Entry 5H2Y (X-ray diffraction, 2.00 A resolution); this record covers chains A and B.

Chain A (and B):
Protein: Diaminopimelate epimerase
Source organism: Corynebacterium glutamicum (strain ATCC 13032 / DSM 20300 / JCM 1318 / LMG 3730 / NCIMB 10025)
Notes: EC 5.1.1.7; chain B of this document is another copy of the same molecule, construct and numbering; everything in this record applies to it too
UniProt: Q8NP73 (DAPF_CORGL); numbering as in UniProt (aligned over 1-277)
Amino-acid sequence (283 residues; each row starts with the number of its first residue):
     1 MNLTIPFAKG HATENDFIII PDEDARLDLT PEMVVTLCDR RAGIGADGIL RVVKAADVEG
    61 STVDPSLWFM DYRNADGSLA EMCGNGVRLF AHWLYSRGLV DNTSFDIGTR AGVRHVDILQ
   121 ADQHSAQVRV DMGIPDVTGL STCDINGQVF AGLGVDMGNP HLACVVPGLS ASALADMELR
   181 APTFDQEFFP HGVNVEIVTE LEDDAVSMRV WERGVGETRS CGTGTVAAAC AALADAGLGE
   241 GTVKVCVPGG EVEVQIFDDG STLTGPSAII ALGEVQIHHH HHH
Disordered / not traced: 279-283 (chain B: 1, 278-283)
Differences from the reference sequence: expression tag (278-283)
UniProt features mapped onto this chain:
  - active site: C83 (Proton donor), C221 (Proton acceptor)
  - binding site (substrate): N15, N74, G84, N85, N159, N194, E212, R213, G222, T223
  - site (Could be important to modulate the pK values of the two catalytic cysteine residues): H161, E212
What the authors report for this chain:
  - contacts within the chain: Y72-A80 (backbone contact), A80-R110 (hydrogen bond), C83-V87 (backbone contact), G84-R88
  - catalytic residues: C83, C221
  - mutagenesis - N15A, N74A, C83A, N85A, N159A, N194A, E212A, R213A, C221A, T223A: abolished catalytic activity

Chain A / chain B interface:
Pairs across the interface (39):
  K9(A) with R40(B); G43(B)
  H11(A) with R41(B); A42(B)
  E14(A) with R41(B); A42(B)
  D16(A) with R40(B); R41(B)
  R40(A) with K9(B), hydrogen bond (backbone-side chain); D16(B); R40(B), hydrogen bond (backbone-side chain); R41(B)
  R41(A) with H11(B); E14(B); D16(B); R40(B); R219(B)
  A42(A) with H11(B); E14(B)
  G43(A) with K9(B); I270(B)
  I44(A) with I270(B), hydrophobic; A271(B), hydrophobic
  H124(A) with Q276(B)
  R219(A) with R41(B)
  I270(A) with A42(B); G43(B); V275(B); Q276(B), hydrogen bond (backbone-backbone)
  A271(A) with E274(B)
  L272(A) with G273(B); E274(B), hydrogen bond (backbone-backbone)
  G273(A) with L272(B); G273(B)
  E274(A) with A271(B); L272(B), hydrogen bond (backbone-backbone)
  V275(A) with I270(B)
  Q276(A) with H124(B), hydrogen bond; I270(B), hydrogen bond (backbone-backbone)
Other interface residues (no listed pair), chain A (19 interface residues in all): F7
Other interface residues (no listed pair), chain B (19 interface residues in all): F7, I44

In short:
Chain A and chain B each contribute 19 residues to their interface; the contacts include 7 hydrogen bonds.
Among the polar pairs are R40(A)-K9(B), R40(A)-R40(B) and Q276(A)-H124(B). From the paper: catalytic residues
C83(A) and C221(A); N15A, N74A and C83A of chain A, among others, abolish catalytic activity; 10 substitutions
were tested in all.
Chain A and chain B are both Diaminopimelate epimerase (Corynebacterium glutamicum (strain ATCC 13032 / DSM
20300 / JCM 1318 / LMG 3730 / NCIMB 10025)); the structure, Crystal structure of reduced DapF from
Corynebacterium glutamicum, was determined by X-ray diffraction together with 5H2G from the same study.
